8J63 - chain A; structure by X-ray diffraction, 3.00 A resolution.

# Chain A
Molecule: High affinity nerve growth factor receptor
From: Homo sapiens
Notes: EC 2.7.10.1
UniProtKB: P04629 (NTRK1_HUMAN); residue numbers follow UniProt; this construct covers 498-796
Amino-acid sequence (299 residues; each row starts with the number of its first residue):
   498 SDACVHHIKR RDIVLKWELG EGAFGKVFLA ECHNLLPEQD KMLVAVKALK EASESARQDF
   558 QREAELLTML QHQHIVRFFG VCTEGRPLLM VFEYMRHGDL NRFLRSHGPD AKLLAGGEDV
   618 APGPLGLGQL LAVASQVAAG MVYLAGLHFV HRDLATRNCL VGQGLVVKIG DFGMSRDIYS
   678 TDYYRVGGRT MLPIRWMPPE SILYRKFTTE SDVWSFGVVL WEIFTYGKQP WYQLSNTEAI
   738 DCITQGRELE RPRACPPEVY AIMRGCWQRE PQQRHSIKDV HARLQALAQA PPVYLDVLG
Unresolved in the structure: 498-499, 535-537, 550-551, 610
UniProt features mapped onto this chain:
  - motif (DXXLL): Asp-537 to Val-541, Asp-607 to Leu-611
  - active site: Asp-650 (Proton acceptor)
  - binding site (ATP): Leu-516 to Val-524, Lys-544
  - site: Tyr-791 (Interaction with PLCG1)
  - modified residue (Phosphotyrosine): Tyr-676, Tyr-680, Tyr-681, Tyr-791
  - natural variant: Gly-517 (G517E: In CIPA), Gly-522 (G522E: In CIPA; G522R: In CIPA), Ile-572 (I572S: In CIPA), Gly-577 (G577R: In CIPA), Met-587 (M587V: In CIPA), Asp-596 (D596N: In CIPA), Arg-649 (R649Q: In CIPA; R649W: In CIPA), Arg-654 (R654C: In CIPA), Leu-657 (L657P: In CIPA), Asp-674 (D674Y: In CIPA), Pro-695 (P695L: In CIPA), Ile-699 (I699T: In CIPA), 7 further natural variant entries in UniProt
  - mutagenesis: Leu-540 to Val-541 (Abolishes interaction with GGA3), Lys-544 (K544A: No effect on interaction with GGA3; K544N: Loss of kinase activity), Leu-610 to Leu-611 (No effect on interaction with GGA3), Tyr-791 (Y791F: Loss of interaction with PLCG1 and altered phosphorylation of PLCG1. Altered neurite outgrowth and altered activation of the MAPK pathway; when associated with F-496)
Ligand contacts: A6X (4^6-methyl-N-(3-(4-methyl-1H-imidazol-1-yl)-5-(trifluoromethyl)phenyl)-11-oxo-5-oxa-10,14-diaza-1(3,6)-imidazo[1,2-b]pyridazina-4(1,3)-benzenacyclotetradecaphan-2-yne-4^5-carboxamide): Leu-516, Gly-517, Glu-518, Gly-519, Gly-522, Val-524, Ala-542, Lys-544, Glu-560, Leu-563, Leu-564, Leu-567, Ile-572, Val-573, Phe-589, Glu-590, Tyr-591, Met-592, Phe-646, His-648, Leu-657, Ile-666, Gly-667, Asp-668, Phe-669, Gly-670, Met-671

# Summary
Bound to chain A: compound A6X. Curated annotation (UniProt) lists active-site residue Asp-650, 10 ATP-binding
residues and 6 mutagenesis sites.
Chain A is High affinity nerve growth factor receptor (Homo sapiens); the structure, The crystal structure of
TrkA kinase in complex with
4^6-methyl-N-(3-(4-methyl-1H-imidazol-1-yl)-5-(trifluoromethyl)phenyl)-11-oxo-5-oxa-10,14-diaza-1(3,6)-imidazo[1,2-b]pyridazina-4(1,3)-benzenacyclotetradecaphan-2-yne-4^5-carboxamide,
was determined by X-ray diffraction, deposited together with 8J5W, 8J5X and 8J61.
